8XAS - chains D and G of the 10 polymer chains in the assembly; structure by X-ray diffraction, 2.35 A resolution.

[Chain D]
Name: Two-component response regulator ARR1
Organism: Arabidopsis thaliana
Reference sequence: Q940D0 (ARR1_ARATH); residues 1-81 here correspond to UniProt positions 221-301 (UniProt number = residue number + 220)
Sequence (81 residues; each row starts with the number of its first residue):
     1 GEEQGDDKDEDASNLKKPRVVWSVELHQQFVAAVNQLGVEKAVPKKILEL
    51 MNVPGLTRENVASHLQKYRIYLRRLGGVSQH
Not modelled in the structure: 1-16, 77-81
Modified residues: Mse51 (selenomethionine; parent Met)

[Chain G]
Molecule: 25-nt DNA strand
Sequence (25 nucleotides; numbered 55 to 79; the number before each row is that of its first residue):
    55 GGATTAGATTAGATTAATCTGGATT

[Chain D / chain G interface]
Residue-residue contacts (17; chain D residue first):
  Arg19(D) - DG55(G)  base contact
  Arg19(D) - DG56(G)  hydrogen bond to the sugar
  Arg19(D) - DA57(G)  sugar contact
  Val20(D) - DG56(G)  sugar contact
  Val20(D) - DA57(G)  hydrogen bond to the phosphate
  Val21(D) - DG56(G)  phosphate contact
  Trp22(D) - DG56(G)  hydrogen bond to the phosphate
  Glu59(D) - DT58(G)  base contact
  Glu59(D) - DT59(G)  base contact
  Asn60(D) - DA57(G)  phosphate contact
  Ser63(D) - DG56(G)  base contact
  Ser63(D) - DA57(G)  hydrogen bond to the base
  His64(D) - DG56(G)  salt bridge to the phosphate
  Gln66(D) - DA57(G)  base contact
  Lys67(D) - DG55(G)  base contact
  Lys67(D) - DG56(G)  hydrogen bond to the base
  Lys67(D) - DA57(G)  base contact
Other interface residues (no listed pair), chain D (11 interface residues in all): Pro18

[Summary]
Chain D and chain G form an interface of 11 and 5 residues respectively, with 5 hydrogen bonds and 1 salt
bridge. Among the polar pairs are Ser63(D)-DA57(G), Lys67(D)-DG56(G) and Arg19(D)-DG56(G).
Here chain D is Two-component response regulator ARR1 (Arabidopsis thaliana) and chain G is a 25-nt DNA
strand. Entry 8XAS (Crystal structure of AtARR1-DBD in complex with a DNA fragment) was determined by X-ray
diffraction, deposited together with 8XAT.
